Entry 8GIT (X-ray diffraction, 2.72 A resolution); this record covers chains C and I of the 6 polymer chains in the assembly.

# Chain C
Name: Cyclic GMP-AMP synthase
Source organism: Mus musculus
Notes: EC 2.7.7.86; fragment: catalytic domain, residues 147-507
Reference sequence: Q8C6L5 (CGAS_MOUSE); numbering as in UniProt (aligned over 147-507)
Amino-acid sequence (364 residues; row label = number of the first residue in the row):
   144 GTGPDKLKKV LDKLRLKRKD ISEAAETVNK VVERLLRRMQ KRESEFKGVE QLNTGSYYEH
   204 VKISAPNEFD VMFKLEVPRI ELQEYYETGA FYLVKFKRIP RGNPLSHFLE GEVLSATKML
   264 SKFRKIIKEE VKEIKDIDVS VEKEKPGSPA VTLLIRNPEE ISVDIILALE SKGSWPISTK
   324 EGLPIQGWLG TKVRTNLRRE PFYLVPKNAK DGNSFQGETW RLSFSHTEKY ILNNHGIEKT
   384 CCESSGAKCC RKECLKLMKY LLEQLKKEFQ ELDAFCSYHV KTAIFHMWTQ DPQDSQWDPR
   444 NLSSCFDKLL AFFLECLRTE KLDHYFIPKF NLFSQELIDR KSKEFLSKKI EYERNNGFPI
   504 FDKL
Disordered / not traced: 144-147, 240-246, 252-255, 507
Sequence notes: expression tag (144-146)
Swiss-Prot annotation at these positions:
  - region: Lys372 to Lys395 (DNA-binding)
  - motif: Leu154 to Leu159 (Nuclear export signal), Asp281 to Ser291 (Nuclear localization signal)
  - binding site (GTP): Thr197, Asp307, Arg364 to Glu371
  - binding site (ATP): Ser199, Glu371, Lys402, Ser420 to Lys424
  - binding site (Mg(2+)): Glu211, Asp213, Asp307
  - binding site (2',3'-cGAMP): Asp213, Gly290, Asp307, Lys350, Arg364 to Ser366
  - binding site (Zn(2+)): His378, Cys384, Cys385, Cys392
  - site: Arg241 (Arginine-anchor), Asp307, Ile308 (Cleavage)
  - modified residue: Lys156 (N6-lactoyllysine), Glu176 (PolyADP-ribosyl glutamic acid), Ser199 (Phosphoserine), Tyr201 (Phosphotyrosine), Glu272 (5-glutamyl polyglutamate), Ser291 (Phosphoserine), Glu302 (5-glutamyl glutamate), Lys372 (N6-acetyllysine), Lys382 (N6-acetyllysine), Lys402 (N6-acetyllysine), Ser420 (Phosphoserine), Lys491 (N6-methyllysine)
  - lipidation (S-palmitoyl cysteine): Cys392, Cys393, Cys459
  - cross-link (Glycyl lysine isopeptide (Lys-Gly)): Lys217 (interchain with G-Cter in SUMO), Lys271 (interchain with G-Cter in ubiquitin), Lys335 (interchain with G-Cter in SUMO), Lys372 (interchain with G-Cter in SUMO), Lys382 (interchain with G-Cter in SUMO), Lys399 (interchain with G-Cter in ubiquitin), Lys402 (interchain with G-Cter in ubiquitin), Lys409 (interchain with G-Cter in ubiquitin), Lys410 (interchain with G-Cter in ubiquitin), Lys464 (interchain with G-Cter in SUMO)
Bound ions: Mn2+ site 1: Glu211, Asp213, Asp307 (together with ATP); Mn2+ site 2: Glu211, Asp213 (together with ATP); Zn2+: His378, Cys384, Cys385, Cys392
Ligand contacts: ATP (adenosine-5'-triphosphate): Gly198, Ser199, Glu202, Lys205, Glu211, Asp213, Arg364, Ser368, Glu371, Lys402, Ser420, Tyr421, Lys424, His467
What the authors report for this chain:
  - mutagenesis - E211Q/D213N: abolished catalytic activity
  - specificity-determining residues: His467 (proposed by the authors, not directly observed)
  - mutagenesis - R364A (33-fold), H467A: decreased catalytic activity on ATP/GTP
  - mutagenesis - H467A (2-fold): increased catalytic activity on GTP/GTP
  - specificity-determining residues: Ile309, Arg364
  - mutagenesis - R364A (10-fold): decreased catalytic activity on GTP/GTP
  - mutagenesis - R364A (4-fold): increased catalytic activity on ATP/ATP

# Chain I
Molecule: Palindromic DNA18
Sequence (18 nucleotides; each row starts with the number of its first residue):
     1 ATCTGTACAT GTACAGAT

# Interface between chain C and chain I
Residue-residue contacts (13; chain C residue first):
  Arg158(C) with DT12(I), salt bridge to the phosphate
  Leu159(C) with DT12(I), sugar contact; DA13(I), phosphate contact
  Lys160(C) with DT12(I), phosphate contact; DA13(I), phosphate contact
  Arg161(C) with DG11(I), base contact; DT12(I), hydrogen bond to the phosphate; DA13(I), hydrogen bond to the phosphate
  His203(C) with DT10(I), phosphate contact; DG11(I), phosphate contact
  Glu386(C) with DT10(I), phosphate contact
  Lys395(C) with DT10(I), phosphate contact; DG11(I), salt bridge to the phosphate
Other interface residues (no listed pair), chain C (12 interface residues in all): Ile164, Arg180, Asn376, Cys385, Lys399
Other interface residues (no listed pair), chain I (5 interface residues in all): DC3

# Summary
12 residues of chain C and 5 residues of chain I are in contact; the contacts include 2 hydrogen bonds and 2
salt bridges. Polar pairs include Arg161(C)-DT12(I), Arg161(C)-DA13(I) and Arg158(C)-DT12(I). Bound to chain
C: ATP. The paper reports that R364A and H467A of chain C reduce catalytic activity on ATP/GTP; specificity
determinants His467(C), Ile309(C) and Arg364(C).
Chain C is Cyclic GMP-AMP synthase (Mus musculus) and chain I is Palindromic DNA18; the structure, Structure
of Ternary Complex of mouse cGAS with dsDNA and Bound ATP: with 10mM Mg2+ and ..., was determined by X-ray
diffraction together with 7UUX, 7UXW, 7UYQ, 7UYZ, 7UZR, 7V0W and 14 further entries from the same study.
